Entry 6YXY (electron microscopy, 3.10 A resolution); this record covers chains AA and EG of the 83 polymer chains in the assembly.

Chain AA:
Molecule: 12S ribosomal RNA
Organism: Trypanosoma brucei brucei
Sequence (1176 nucleotides; numbered 1 to 1176; the number before each row is that of its first residue):
     1 AUUUUACCAAUUAAGAAGAAUAUUAUAAUAAUGGGUGUCUUAUAUUUUAA
    51 AUAAAUAUUUAAAUUCCGUGUAGUAAAUUUAUUAUUUGUAUUAUUUAUAU
   101 AAUAGGUGUAUUAUAUUUAAAUUUUAAAUUUGUUGUUUUAUAUUUAGAUA
   151 CAUAUUUAUAGAUUAAUAUAUUUAAAUAAUAUUUUAAAAUUUAUUGAACU
   201 GUAAUUAUUAGUUUAAUAUUUUUAGUUUGAUGUUGAAAUAUUUAAUUAAA
   251 GAUGUUACAGUUGUUCUAUAUGUACCAAAUAAAUAUAGUAAGAUUAUUUU
   301 AGUUGAAUUAAUAAAUAAAUAUUUAUUUUUCUUUGUAAAUAUUAUGAACA
   351 AUUUAAAAAUUAAUCUGUUUAACUAAAAUGUUAUAUAUAAUAAUCUAAGU
   401 UAAUUUGAAUAUUAAAAGUACAAGUAUAAUUUGUAAUUCUAAAGUAUUUU
   451 AAUGGUAUAUUUUUAGUAGGUAAAUGAAAAGUAUAAAUGGAUAUAACUUA
   501 AUAUUUAAUAUUUGUUUAAUGAAAAGUAUUUUAUUAUUAUAUUGUAUAGU
   551 AUUAUUAUAGUGUAUAGUUUUUUAAAAAUAUAAAAAUAUUGUUAAUAAAA
   601 UUAUCGUAUUUUAAGUGCGUUUAUUAAAUGCGUUUGUCUAAGAUAAUUAU
   651 UUAAGAUUAUUCUUGUAAAUAUAUUUAAAUAUUAAUAAUUCUUAAAAUAA
   701 AAAAAUAUCCUCAAUUGCAAUAUUAUUGUAGCAUAGUAAUUUGUUAACUA
   751 AAUAUUAAAGUGUUCCAUAGAAAAUUUUUAAAUUACAACAAAUAAAAUAA
   801 AGUAUGAAUUAAUAUCAAAAUUUUAAUAAAAAUUAAAAAAUUAAAAUAGG
   851 GCAAGUCCUACUCUCCUUUACAAAGAGAACAUUAUGAUAUGUAAUUGUAU
   901 GUUUGAUUGGGGCAAUACUAUAUUUAUUUAUAUAGCAUAAGAACUAUAUU
   951 CUUUGAAAUUAUAAAAGGUUCGAGCAGGUUAACAAGCAUUAAAAAUAAAU
  1001 GUGUUUCAUCGUCUACUUAUUACCAUGAUUGNNNNNNNNNNNNNNNNNNA
  1051 AUUCGUUAGUUGGGUUAAAAUCGUUGUAAAGCAGAUUUGUUUAUAUAUUU
  1101 AAUUUUUAUAAUUAAUAAUAAUUAAUAUAAGUACGCAAGGAUUGAUUAUU
  1151 GAAAAAAGAAAGAAGAAUAUAAUUUA
Disordered / not traced: 207-221, 397-442, 595-784, 1024-1031, 1050-1058, 1066-1070
Differences from the reference sequence: conflict N1032 (A2395 in 343546), N1033 (U2396 in 343546), N1034 (U2397 in 343546), N1035 (G2398 in 343546), N1036 (U2399 in 343546), N1037 (U2400 in 343546), N1038 (C2401 in 343546), N1039 (A2402 in 343546), N1040 (U2403 in 343546), N1041 (C2404 in 343546), N1042 (A2405 in 343546), N1043 (A2406 in 343546), N1044 (A2407 in 343546), N1045 (A2408 in 343546), N1046 (U2409 in 343546), N1047 (A2410 in 343546), N1048 (G2411 in 343546), N1049 (U2412 in 343546)
Bound ions: Mg2+ site 1 near A30 (its only coordinating residue here); Mg2+ site 2: A63, G68; Mg2+ site 3: G70 (shared with 2 residues of chain A8); Mg2+ site 4 near G108 (its only coordinating residue here); Mg2+ site 5 near A140 (its only coordinating residue here); Mg2+ site 6 near U145 (its only coordinating residue here); Mg2+ site 7 near A146 (its only coordinating residue here); Mg2+ site 8: A198, C199; Mg2+ site 9: A238, A551; Mg2+ site 10 near U267 (its only coordinating residue here); Mg2+ site 11 near G469 (its only coordinating residue here); Mg2+ site 12 near A495 (its only coordinating residue here); 6 more Mg2+ sites not listed

Chain EG:
Molecule: mt-LAF7
Organism: Trypanosoma brucei brucei
Reference sequence: Q387S8 (Q387S8_TRYB2); residue numbers follow UniProt; this construct covers 1-156
Chain sequence (156 residues; each row starts with the number of its first residue):
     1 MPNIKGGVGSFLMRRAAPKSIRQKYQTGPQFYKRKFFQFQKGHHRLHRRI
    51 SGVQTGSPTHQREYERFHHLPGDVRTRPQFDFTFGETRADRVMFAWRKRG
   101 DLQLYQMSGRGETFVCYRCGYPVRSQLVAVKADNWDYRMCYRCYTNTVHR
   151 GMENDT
Disordered / not traced: 1-2
Bound ions: Zn2+: Cys116, Cys119, Cys140, Cys143

How chain AA and chain EG interact:
Residue-residue contacts (84):
  G132(AA) - Gln40(EG)  hydrogen bond to the base
  G132(AA) - Lys41(EG)  salt bridge to the phosphate
  G132(AA) - Gly42(EG)  hydrogen bond to the base
  G132(AA) - His43(EG)  hydrogen bond to the base
  G132(AA) - His44(EG)  phosphate contact
  U133(AA) - His44(EG)  salt bridge to the phosphate
  U134(AA) - His44(EG)  hydrogen bond to the base
  A348(AA) - Phe36(EG)  base contact
  A348(AA) - Gln38(EG)  hydrogen bond to the base
  C349(AA) - Arg15(EG)  salt bridge to the phosphate
  C349(AA) - Phe36(EG)  sugar contact
  A350(AA) - Arg15(EG)  salt bridge to the phosphate
  A350(AA) - Tyr25(EG)  phosphate contact
  A351(AA) - Tyr25(EG)  phosphate contact
  U360(AA) - Arg142(EG)  hydrogen bond to the base
  U360(AA) - Asn146(EG)  hydrogen bond to the sugar
  U360(AA) - Arg150(EG)  salt bridge to the phosphate
  U361(AA) - Gln26(EG)  hydrogen bond to the sugar
  U361(AA) - Gly28(EG)  hydrogen bond to the base
  U361(AA) - Pro29(EG)  base contact
  U361(AA) - Gln30(EG)  hydrogen bond to the base
  U361(AA) - Arg34(EG)  hydrogen bond to the phosphate
  U361(AA) - Arg118(EG)  salt bridge to the phosphate
  U361(AA) - Cys119(EG)  sugar contact
  U361(AA) - Asn146(EG)  hydrogen bond to the phosphate
  A362(AA) - Arg34(EG)  salt bridge to the phosphate
  A362(AA) - Arg48(EG)  salt bridge to the phosphate
  A362(AA) - Tyr121(EG)  hydrogen bond to the phosphate
  A363(AA) - Gln38(EG)  phosphate contact
  A383(AA) - His68(EG)  salt bridge to the phosphate
  A383(AA) - Arg77(EG)  phosphate contact
  U384(AA) - Arg75(EG)  phosphate contact
  U384(AA) - Arg77(EG)  sugar contact
  A385(AA) - Arg77(EG)  hydrogen bond to the base
  U821(AA) - Gln54(EG)  base contact
  U821(AA) - Arg66(EG)  sugar contact
  U822(AA) - Gly52(EG)  hydrogen bond to the sugar
  U822(AA) - Gln54(EG)  sugar contact
  U822(AA) - Arg66(EG)  sugar contact
  U822(AA) - Ser108(EG)  phosphate contact
  U822(AA) - Gly109(EG)  hydrogen bond to the phosphate
  U822(AA) - Arg110(EG)  hydrogen bond to the phosphate
  U822(AA) - Gln126(EG)  hydrogen bond to the phosphate
  U823(AA) - Ser51(EG)  hydrogen bond to the phosphate
  U823(AA) - Gly52(EG)  sugar contact
  U823(AA) - Arg110(EG)  salt bridge to the phosphate
  U823(AA) - Gln126(EG)  phosphate contact
  U824(AA) - Arg49(EG)  phosphate contact
  U824(AA) - Ser51(EG)  hydrogen bond to the phosphate
  U824(AA) - Arg110(EG)  salt bridge to the phosphate
  A825(AA) - Gly42(EG)  sugar contact
  A825(AA) - His43(EG)  salt bridge to the phosphate
  A825(AA) - His44(EG)  sugar contact
  A825(AA) - Arg49(EG)  salt bridge to the phosphate
  A826(AA) - His43(EG)  phosphate contact
  A826(AA) - His44(EG)  hydrogen bond to the phosphate
  A826(AA) - Arg45(EG)  hydrogen bond to the phosphate
  A826(AA) - Arg49(EG)  salt bridge to the phosphate
  U827(AA) - Arg45(EG)  salt bridge to the phosphate
  U833(AA) - Gln54(EG)  base contact
  U833(AA) - Thr55(EG)  sugar contact
  U833(AA) - Gly56(EG)  sugar contact
  U834(AA) - Ser57(EG)  sugar contact
  C861(AA) - Lys5(EG)  phosphate contact
  C861(AA) - Gly6(EG)  sugar contact
  U862(AA) - Lys5(EG)  phosphate contact
  U904(AA) - Lys5(EG)  hydrogen bond to the base
  G968(AA) - Asn3(EG)  phosphate contact
  U970(AA) - Lys5(EG)  base contact
  G977(AA) - Ser10(EG)  hydrogen bond to the sugar
  G978(AA) - Arg14(EG)  sugar contact
  U980(AA) - Tyr32(EG)  base contact
  U980(AA) - Lys33(EG)  hydrogen bond to the sugar
  U980(AA) - Arg34(EG)  hydrogen bond to the base
  U980(AA) - Lys35(EG)  hydrogen bond to the base
  U980(AA) - Phe37(EG)  base contact
  A981(AA) - Lys19(EG)  salt bridge to the phosphate
  A982(AA) - Lys19(EG)  salt bridge to the phosphate
  A1080(AA) - Ser20(EG)  hydrogen bond to the phosphate
  A1080(AA) - Arg22(EG)  salt bridge to the phosphate
  A1080(AA) - Gln23(EG)  hydrogen bond to the phosphate
  A1080(AA) - Phe31(EG)  stacking on the base
  A1080(AA) - Lys33(EG)  sugar contact
  G1081(AA) - Lys33(EG)  phosphate contact
Also at the interface, not in a pair above, chain AA (39 interface residues in all): A832, A860, U979, A1079
Also at the interface, not in a pair above, chain EG (59 interface residues in all): Ile4, Lys24, Phe39, Leu46, Val53, Gly111, Tyr137, Cys143

Summary:
The interface between chain AA and chain EG involves 39 residues on one side and 59 on the other, with 29
hydrogen bonds, 18 salt bridges and 1 aromatic stacking contact. Among the polar pairs are G132(AA)-Gln40(EG),
G132(AA)-Gly42(EG) and G132(AA)-His43(EG).
Chain AA is 12S ribosomal RNA and chain EG is mt-LAF7, both from Trypanosoma brucei brucei; the structure,
State B of the Trypanosoma brucei mitoribosomal large subunit assembly intermediate, was determined by
electron microscopy together with 6YXX from the same study.
